PDB entry 1IC8 | X-ray diffraction, 2.60 A resolution | chains E and B of the 4 polymer chains in the assembly

[Chain E]
Molecule: 21-nt DNA strand
Sequence (21 nucleotides; each row starts with the number of its first residue):
   301 CTTGGTTAATAATTCACCAGA

[Chain B]
Name: Hepatocyte nuclear factor 1-alpha
Source organism: Homo sapiens
Notes: fragment: dna binding domain
Reference sequence: P20823 (HNF1A_HUMAN); numbering as in UniProt (aligned over 85-278)
Amino-acid sequence (194 residues; each row starts with the number of its first residue):
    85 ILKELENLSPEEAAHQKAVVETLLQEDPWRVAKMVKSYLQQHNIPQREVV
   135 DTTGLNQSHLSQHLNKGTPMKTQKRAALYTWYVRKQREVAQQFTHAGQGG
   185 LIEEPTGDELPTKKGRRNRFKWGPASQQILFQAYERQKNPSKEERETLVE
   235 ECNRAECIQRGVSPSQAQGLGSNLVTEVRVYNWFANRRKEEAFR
Unresolved in the structure: 180-200
Curated features (UniProtKB/Swiss-Prot):
  - DNA-binding region: Gly-199 (Homeobox)
  - region (Interaction with DNA): Gln-130 to Glu-132, His-143 to Asn-149, Lys-155 to Lys-158, Arg-203 to Trp-206, Arg-263 to Tyr-265, Asn-270 to Lys-273
  - motif: Lys-197 to Lys-205 (Nuclear localization signal)
  - modified residue (Phosphoserine): Ser-93, Ser-247
  - cross-link: Lys-117 (Glycyl lysine isopeptide (Lys-Gly) (interchain with G-Cter in ubiquitin))
  - natural variant: Leu-107 (L107R: In MODY3), Lys-117 (K117E: In MODY3; uncertain significance), Tyr-122 (Y122C: In MODY3), Asn-127 (N127Y: In a hepatocellular carcinoma sample), Ile-128 (I128N: In MODY3; uncertain significance), Pro-129 (P129T: In MODY3; uncertain significance), Arg-131 (R131Q: In MODY3; R131W: In MODY3), Val-133 (V133M: In MODY3), Ser-142 (S142F: In MODY3), His-143 (H143Y: In MODY3), Lys-158 (K158N: In MODY3; uncertain significance), Arg-159 (R159Q: In MODY3; R159W: In MODY3), 20 further natural variant entries in UniProt
  - mutagenesis: Lys-117 (K117R: Strong loss of SPOP-mediated ubiquitination), Asn-127 (N127W: Abolishes transcription activation), Glu-132 (E132K: Abolishes transcription activation), Phe-177 (F177S: No significant effect on transcription activation), Ile-186 (I186Q: No effect on transcription activation), Thr-190 (T190Q: No effect on transcription activation), Asn-202 (N202D: Reduces transcription activation by 70%), Val-246 (V246D: Reduces transcription activation by 75%), Asn-257 (N257W: Reduces transcription activation by 70%)

[How chain E and chain B interact]
Residue-residue contacts (26; chain E residue first):
  DG305(E) / Pro-153(B)  phosphate contact
  DG305(E) / Lys-155(B)  phosphate contact
  DT306(E) / His-143(B)  salt bridge to the phosphate
  DT306(E) / Thr-152(B)  base contact
  DT306(E) / Pro-153(B)  phosphate contact
  DT306(E) / Met-154(B)  phosphate contact
  DT306(E) / Lys-155(B)  hydrogen bond to the phosphate
  DT306(E) / Lys-158(B)  salt bridge to the phosphate
  DT307(E) / Asn-140(B)  phosphate contact
  DT307(E) / Ser-142(B)  base contact
  DT307(E) / His-143(B)  base contact
  DT307(E) / Gln-146(B)  base contact
  DA308(E) / Ser-142(B)  hydrogen bond to the base
  DA309(E) / Ser-142(B)  base contact
  DT314(E) / Arg-203(B)  hydrogen bond to the base
  DT314(E) / Lys-205(B)  hydrogen bond to the phosphate
  DC315(E) / Arg-203(B)  hydrogen bond to the sugar
  DC315(E) / Phe-204(B)  sugar contact
  DC315(E) / Lys-205(B)  salt bridge to the phosphate
  DC315(E) / Trp-206(B)  hydrogen bond to the phosphate
  DC315(E) / Asn-270(B)  base contact
  DA316(E) / Arg-203(B)  sugar contact
  DA316(E) / Phe-204(B)  phosphate contact
  DA316(E) / Arg-263(B)  salt bridge to the phosphate
  DA316(E) / Asn-266(B)  sugar contact
  DA316(E) / Asn-270(B)  base contact
Interface residues without a listed pair, chain E (10 interface residues in all): DG304, DC317
Interface residues without a listed pair, chain B (17 interface residues in all): Gln-141

[Overview]
The interface between chain E and chain B involves 10 residues on one side and 17 on the other, with 6
hydrogen bonds and 4 salt bridges. Among the polar pairs are DA308(E)/Ser-142(B), DT314(E)/Arg-203(B) and
DC315(E)/Arg-203(B).
Here chain E is a 21-nt DNA strand and chain B is Hepatocyte nuclear factor 1-alpha (Homo sapiens). Entry 1IC8
(Hepatocyte nuclear factor 1A bound to DNA : MODY3 gene product) was determined by X-ray diffraction.
